Entry 5ZEP (electron microscopy, 3.40 A resolution); this record covers chains a and i of the 58 polymer chains in the assembly.

# Chain a
Molecule: 16S rRNA
From: Mycobacterium smegmatis str. MC2 155
Sequence (1528 nucleotides; numbered 1 to 1528; the number before each row is that of its first residue):
     1 UUUUUGUUUG GAGAGUUUGA UCCUGGCUCA GGACGAACGC UGGCGGCGUG CUUAACACAU
    61 GCAAGUCGAA CGGAAAGGCC CUUUCGGGGG UACUCGAGUG GCGAACGGGU GAGUAACACG
   121 UGGGUGAUCU GCCCUGCACU UUGGGAUAAG CCUGGGAAAC UGGGUCUAAU ACCGAAUACA
   181 CCCUGCUGGU CGCAUGGCCU GGUAGGGGAA AGCUUUUGCG GUGUGGGAUG GGCCCGCGGC
   241 CUAUCAGCUU GUUGGUGGGG UGAUGGCCUA CCAAGGCGAC GACGGGUAGC CGGCCUGAGA
   301 GGGUGACCGG CCACACUGGG ACUGAGAUAC GGCCCAGACU CCUACGGGAG GCAGCAGUGG
   361 GGAAUAUUGC ACAAUGGGCG CAAGCCUGAU GCAGCGACGC CGCGUGAGGG AUGACGGCCU
   421 UCGGGUUGUA AACCUCUUUC AGCACAGACG AAGCGCAAGU GACGGUAUGU GCAGAAGAAG
   481 GACCGGCCAA CUACGUGCCA GCAGCCGCGG UAAUACGUAG GGUCCGAGCG UUGUCCGGAA
   541 UUACUGGGCG UAAAGAGCUC GUAGGUGGUU UGUCGCGUUG UUCGUGAAAA CUCACAGCUU
   601 AACUGUGGGC GUGCGGGCGA UACGGGCAGA CUAGAGUACU GCAGGGGAGA CUGGAAUUCC
   661 UGGUGUAGCG GUGGAAUGCG CAGAUAUCAG GAGGAACACC GGUGGCGAAG GCGGGUCUCU
   721 GGGCAGUAAC UGACGCUGAG GAGCGAAAGC GUGGGGAGCG AACAGGAUUA GAUACCCUGG
   781 UAGUCCACGC CGUAAACGGU GGGUACUAGG UGUGGGUUUC CUUCCUUGGG AUCCGUGCCG
   841 UAGCUAACGC AUUAAGUACC CCGCCUGGGG AGUACGGCCG CAAGGCUAAA ACUCAAAGGA
   901 AUUGACGGGG GCCCGCACAA GCGGCGGAGC AUGUGGAUUA AUUCGAUGCA ACGCGAAGAA
   961 CCUUACCUGG GUUUGACAUG CACAGGACGC CGGCAGAGAU GUCGGUUCCC UUGUGGCCUG
  1021 UGUGCAGGUG GUGCAUGGCU GUCGUCAGCU CGUGUCGUGA GAUGUUGGGU UAAGUCCCGC
  1081 AACGAGCGCA ACCCUUGUCU CAUGUUGCCA GCACGUUAUG GUGGGGACUC GUGAGAGACU
  1141 GCCGGGGUCA ACUCGGAGGA AGGUGGGGAU GACGUCAAGU CAUCAUGCCC CUUAUGUCCA
  1201 GGGCUUCACA CAUGCUACAA UGGCCGGUAC AAAGGGCUGC GAUGCCGUGA GGUGGAGCGA
  1261 AUCCUUUCAA AGCCGGUCUC AGUUCGGAUC GGGGUCUGCA ACUCGACCCC GUGAAGUCGG
  1321 AGUCGCUAGU AAUCGCAGAU CAGCAACGCU GCGGUGAAUA CGUUCCCGGG CCUUGUACAC
  1381 ACCGCCCGUC ACGUCAUGAA AGUCGGUAAC ACCCGAAGCC GGUGGCCUAA CCCUUGUGGA
  1441 GGGAGCCGUC GAAGGUGGGA UCGGCGAUUG GGACGAAGUC GUAACAAGGU AGCCGUACCG
  1501 GAAGGUGCGG CUGGAUCACC UCCUUUCU
Not modelled in the structure: 1-8, 823-826, 1519-1528

# Chain i
Protein: 30S ribosomal protein S9
From: Mycobacterium smegmatis str. MC2 155
Reference sequence: A0QSP9 (RS9_MYCS2); residues 1-150 here = UniProt positions 1-150
Chain sequence (150 residues; numbered 1 to 150; the number before each row is that of its first residue):
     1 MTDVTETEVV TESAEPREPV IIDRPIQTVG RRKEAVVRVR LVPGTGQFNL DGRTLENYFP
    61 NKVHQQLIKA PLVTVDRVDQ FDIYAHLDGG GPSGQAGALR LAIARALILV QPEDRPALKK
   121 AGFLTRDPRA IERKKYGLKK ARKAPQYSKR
Not modelled in the structure: 1-24
Covalent attachments: covalent link Val42-Asp82

# Interface between chain a and chain i
Pairs across the interface - 102 pairs, chain a then chain i:
  C925(a) - Gln146(i)  sugar contact
  G948(a) - Lys149(i)  base contact
  G948(a) - Arg150(i)  sugar contact
  A951(a) - Arg150(i)  base contact
  C952(a) - Arg150(i)  hydrogen bond to the base
  G1097(a) - Arg126(i)  hydrogen bond to the sugar
  U1098(a) - Arg31(i)  salt bridge to the phosphate
  U1098(a) - Arg105(i)  hydrogen bond to the phosphate
  U1098(a) - Arg126(i)  hydrogen bond to the sugar
  C1099(a) - Arg31(i)  salt bridge to the phosphate
  C1099(a) - Arg105(i)  salt bridge to the phosphate
  C1109(a) - Arg38(i)  salt bridge to the phosphate
  C1109(a) - His86(i)  salt bridge to the phosphate
  A1110(a) - Arg40(i)  hydrogen bond to the phosphate
  A1110(a) - His86(i)  salt bridge to the phosphate
  A1127(a) - Gln27(i)  base contact
  C1128(a) - Gln27(i)  hydrogen bond to the sugar
  C1128(a) - Val29(i)  phosphate contact
  C1128(a) - Arg38(i)  sugar contact
  U1129(a) - Val29(i)  phosphate contact
  U1129(a) - Arg38(i)  hydrogen bond to the sugar
  C1130(a) - Arg31(i)  salt bridge to the phosphate
  C1130(a) - Val36(i)  phosphate contact
  G1158(a) - Lys119(i)  salt bridge to the phosphate
  G1159(a) - Arg115(i)  salt bridge to the phosphate
  G1159(a) - Lys119(i)  hydrogen bond to the base
  A1160(a) - Arg115(i)  salt bridge to the phosphate
  A1160(a) - Leu124(i)  sugar contact
  A1160(a) - Thr125(i)  hydrogen bond to the phosphate
  A1160(a) - Arg126(i)  hydrogen bond to the base
  A1161(a) - Thr125(i)  hydrogen bond to the phosphate
  G1165(a) - Pro128(i)  base contact
  G1167(a) - Glu132(i)  sugar contact
  G1167(a) - Arg133(i)  sugar contact
  G1167(a) - Lys135(i)  hydrogen bond to the phosphate
  G1167(a) - Arg142(i)  salt bridge to the phosphate
  G1168(a) - Arg133(i)  phosphate contact
  G1168(a) - Lys135(i)  salt bridge to the phosphate
  A1169(a) - Arg133(i)  salt bridge to the phosphate
  A1169(a) - Tyr136(i)  phosphate contact
  C1211(a) - Arg150(i)  hydrogen bond to the sugar
  U1213(a) - Gln146(i)  hydrogen bond to the phosphate
  U1213(a) - Ser148(i)  phosphate contact
  G1214(a) - Lys139(i)  hydrogen bond to the phosphate
  G1214(a) - Pro145(i)  phosphate contact
  G1214(a) - Gln146(i)  phosphate contact
  A1229(a) - Arg53(i)  hydrogen bond to the phosphate
  A1229(a) - Tyr58(i)  sugar contact
  C1230(a) - Arg53(i)  salt bridge to the phosphate
  C1230(a) - Gly91(i)  hydrogen bond to the sugar
  C1230(a) - Gln95(i)  hydrogen bond to the sugar
  A1231(a) - Gly89(i)  phosphate contact
  A1231(a) - Gly90(i)  hydrogen bond to the sugar
  A1232(a) - Asp88(i)  phosphate contact
  A1232(a) - Gly89(i)  phosphate contact
  C1273(a) - Pro60(i)  sugar contact
  C1324(a) - Gln146(i)  sugar contact
  C1324(a) - Tyr147(i)  sugar contact
  G1325(a) - Lys143(i)  sugar contact
  G1325(a) - Ala144(i)  hydrogen bond to the phosphate
  G1325(a) - Tyr147(i)  phosphate contact
  C1326(a) - Arg142(i)  sugar contact
  U1327(a) - Arg142(i)  salt bridge to the phosphate
  A1328(a) - Arg129(i)  hydrogen bond to the sugar
  G1329(a) - Arg32(i)  hydrogen bond to the base
  G1329(a) - Lys33(i)  hydrogen bond to the sugar
  G1329(a) - Arg129(i)  salt bridge to the phosphate
  G1329(a) - Ala130(i)  sugar contact
  G1329(a) - Ile131(i)  sugar contact
  U1330(a) - Ala130(i)  phosphate contact
  U1330(a) - Ile131(i)  phosphate contact
  U1330(a) - Glu132(i)  hydrogen bond to the phosphate
  U1330(a) - Ala141(i)  phosphate contact
  A1331(a) - Lys140(i)  phosphate contact
  A1331(a) - Ala141(i)  phosphate contact
  A1331(a) - Arg142(i)  phosphate contact
  A1332(a) - Lys140(i)  salt bridge to the phosphate
  A1332(a) - Lys143(i)  phosphate contact
  U1333(a) - Lys140(i)  base contact
  C1349(a) - Lys139(i)  salt bridge to the phosphate
  U1350(a) - Lys134(i)  salt bridge to the phosphate
  U1350(a) - Tyr136(i)  phosphate contact
  U1350(a) - Gly137(i)  hydrogen bond to the phosphate
  U1350(a) - Leu138(i)  phosphate contact
  G1351(a) - Arg133(i)  salt bridge to the phosphate
  G1351(a) - Lys134(i)  salt bridge to the phosphate
  G1351(a) - Lys135(i)  phosphate contact
  G1351(a) - Tyr136(i)  phosphate contact
  C1352(a) - Lys134(i)  phosphate contact
  G1353(a) - Glu34(i)  sugar contact
  G1354(a) - Lys33(i)  phosphate contact
  G1354(a) - Glu34(i)  hydrogen bond to the phosphate
  G1354(a) - Gly90(i)  phosphate contact
  G1354(a) - Gly91(i)  hydrogen bond to the phosphate
  G1354(a) - Pro92(i)  phosphate contact
  U1355(a) - Gly91(i)  hydrogen bond to the phosphate
  U1355(a) - Pro92(i)  phosphate contact
  U1355(a) - Ser93(i)  hydrogen bond to the phosphate
  U1355(a) - Gly94(i)  hydrogen bond to the phosphate
  G1356(a) - Lys33(i)  hydrogen bond to the base
  G1356(a) - His64(i)  salt bridge to the phosphate
  G1356(a) - Ser93(i)  hydrogen bond to the phosphate
Interface residues without a listed pair, chain a (53 interface residues in all): G924, C949, G1111, A1212, A1271, G1272
Interface residues without a listed pair, chain i (53 interface residues in all): Ala35, Asn61

# Summary
Chain a and chain i each contribute 53 residues to their interface; the contacts include 32 hydrogen bonds and
22 salt bridges. Polar pairs include C952(a)-Arg150(i), G1159(a)-Lys119(i) and A1160(a)-Arg126(i).
Here chain a is 16S rRNA and chain i is 30S ribosomal protein S9, both from Mycobacterium smegmatis str. MC2
155. Entry 5ZEP (M. smegmatis hibernating state 70S ribosome structure) was determined by electron microscopy
together with 5ZEB, 5ZET, 5ZEU and 5ZEY from the same study.
